PDB entry 2LTN | X-ray diffraction, 1.70 A resolution | chains C and D of the 4 polymer chains in the assembly

[Chain C]
Protein: Pea lectin, alpha chain
From: Pisum sativum
UniProt: P02867 (LEC_PEA); residues 1-181 here correspond to UniProt positions 31-211 (UniProt number = residue number + 30)
Amino-acid sequence (181 residues; row label = number of the first residue in the row):
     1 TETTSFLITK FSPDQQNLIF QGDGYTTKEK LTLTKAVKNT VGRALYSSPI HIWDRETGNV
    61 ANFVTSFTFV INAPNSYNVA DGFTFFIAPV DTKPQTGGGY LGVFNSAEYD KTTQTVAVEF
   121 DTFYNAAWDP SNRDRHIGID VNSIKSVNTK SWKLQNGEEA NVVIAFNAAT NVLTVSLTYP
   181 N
Ion coordination: Mn2+: Glu-119, Asp-121, Asp-129, His-136; Ca2+: Asp-121, Phe-123, Asn-125, Asp-129
Curated features (UniProtKB/Swiss-Prot):
  - binding site (Mn(2+)): Glu-119, Asp-121, Asp-129, His-136
  - binding site (Ca(2+)): Asp-121, Phe-123, Asn-125, Asp-129

[Chain D]
Protein: Pea lectin, beta chain
From: Pisum sativum
UniProt: P02867 (LEC_PEA); residues 1-52 here correspond to UniProt positions 218-269 (UniProt number = residue number + 217)
Amino-acid sequence (52 residues; numbered 1 to 52; the number before each row is that of its first residue):
     1 VTSYTLSDVV SLKDVVPEWV RIGFSATTGA EYAAHEVLSW SFHSELSGTS SS
Not modelled in the structure: 49-52

[Interface between chain C and chain D]
Pairs across the interface (217):
  Thr-1(C) with Leu-46(D)
  Glu-2(C) with Glu-45(D); Leu-46(D), hydrogen bond (backbone-backbone)
  Thr-3(C) with Ser-44(D); Glu-45(D)
  Thr-4(C) with His-43(D); Ser-44(D), hydrogen bond (backbone-backbone)
  Ser-5(C) with Phe-42(D); His-43(D), hydrogen bond
  Phe-6(C) with Trp-40(D), hydrophobic; Ser-41(D); Phe-42(D), hydrogen bond (backbone-backbone)
  Leu-7(C) with Trp-40(D); Ser-41(D)
  Ile-8(C) with Ser-39(D), hydrogen bond (backbone-side chain); Trp-40(D), hydrogen bond (backbone-backbone)
  Thr-9(C) with Leu-38(D); Ser-39(D)
  Phe-11(C) with Val-37(D); Leu-38(D); Ser-39(D)
  Ile-19(C) with Arg-21(D)
  Lys-30(C) with Glu-36(D); Val-37(D); Leu-38(D)
  Leu-31(C) with Glu-36(D); Val-37(D), hydrogen bond (backbone-backbone)
  Thr-32(C) with His-35(D); Glu-36(D)
  Leu-33(C) with Ala-26(D), hydrophobic; His-35(D), hydrogen bond (backbone-backbone); Val-37(D), hydrophobic
  Thr-34(C) with Ala-26(D); Thr-28(D); Ala-33(D), hydrogen bond (side chain-backbone); Ala-34(D); His-35(D), hydrogen bond
  Lys-35(C) with Ala-33(D); Ala-34(D)
  Ala-36(C) with Tyr-32(D); Ala-33(D); Ala-34(D)
  Val-37(C) with Thr-28(D), hydrogen bond (backbone-side chain); Tyr-32(D)
  Lys-38(C) with Thr-28(D); Gly-29(D); Ala-30(D); Tyr-32(D)
  Asn-39(C) with Thr-28(D), hydrogen bond (backbone-side chain); Gly-29(D), hydrogen bond (backbone-backbone); Ala-30(D)
  Thr-40(C) with Thr-27(D); Thr-28(D), hydrogen bond (backbone-side chain)
  Val-41(C) with Ala-26(D); Thr-27(D)
  Gly-42(C) with Ser-25(D); Ala-26(D), hydrogen bond (backbone-backbone)
  Arg-43(C) with Phe-24(D); Ser-25(D)
  Ala-44(C) with Gly-23(D); Phe-24(D), hydrogen bond (backbone-backbone)
  Leu-45(C) with Arg-21(D); Ile-22(D)
  Tyr-46(C) with Arg-21(D); Ile-22(D), hydrogen bond (backbone-backbone); Trp-40(D)
  Ser-47(C) with Arg-21(D), hydrogen bond (backbone-side chain)
  Pro-49(C) with Trp-19(D), hydrophobic; Val-20(D)
  Ile-50(C) with Glu-18(D); Trp-19(D); Val-20(D), hydrogen bond (backbone-backbone); Ser-44(D)
  His-51(C) with Glu-18(D); Trp-19(D); Leu-46(D)
  Ile-52(C) with Val-16(D), hydrophobic; Pro-17(D); Glu-18(D), hydrogen bond (backbone-backbone); Val-20(D), hydrophobic
  Trp-53(C) with Lys-13(D); Val-16(D), hydrogen bond (side chain-backbone); Pro-17(D), hydrogen bond (side chain-backbone); Glu-18(D), hydrogen bond (backbone-backbone)
  Asp-54(C) with Glu-18(D)
  Arg-55(C) with Glu-18(D), salt bridge
  Gly-58(C) with Lys-13(D), hydrogen bond (backbone-side chain)
  Asn-59(C) with Leu-46(D); Ser-47(D); Gly-48(D)
  Val-60(C) with Leu-46(D)
  Ala-61(C) with Glu-45(D); Leu-46(D)
  Asn-62(C) with Ser-44(D); Glu-45(D), hydrogen bond (backbone-backbone)
  Phe-63(C) with Leu-12(D), hydrophobic; Phe-42(D), hydrophobic; His-43(D); Ser-44(D)
  Val-64(C) with Phe-42(D); His-43(D), hydrogen bond (backbone-backbone)
  Thr-65(C) with Trp-40(D), hydrogen bond; Ser-41(D), hydrogen bond (side chain-backbone); Phe-42(D)
  Ser-66(C) with Trp-40(D); Ser-41(D), hydrogen bond (backbone-backbone)
  Phe-67(C) with Phe-24(D), hydrophobic; Ser-39(D)
  Thr-68(C) with Val-37(D); Leu-38(D), hydrogen bond (backbone-backbone); Ser-39(D), hydrogen bond (backbone-backbone)
  Phe-69(C) with Glu-36(D)
  Val-70(C) with Ala-34(D); His-35(D); Glu-36(D), hydrogen bond (backbone-backbone)
  Ile-71(C) with Ala-33(D), hydrophobic; Ala-34(D); His-35(D)
  Asn-72(C) with Ala-33(D); Ala-34(D), hydrogen bond (backbone-backbone); Glu-36(D)
  Ala-73(C) with Tyr-32(D); Ala-33(D), hydrophobic
  Pro-74(C) with Tyr-32(D), hydrophobic
  Asn-78(C) with Glu-31(D), hydrogen bond; Tyr-32(D)
  Val-79(C) with Glu-31(D); Ala-33(D), hydrophobic
  Ala-80(C) with Thr-27(D); Thr-28(D); Glu-31(D); Tyr-32(D); His-35(D)
  Asp-81(C) with Thr-27(D), hydrogen bond (backbone-backbone); Thr-28(D); Gly-29(D)
  Gly-82(C) with Ala-26(D); Thr-27(D), hydrogen bond (backbone-backbone); His-35(D)
  Phe-83(C) with Phe-24(D), hydrophobic; Ser-25(D); His-35(D); Val-37(D), hydrophobic
  Thr-84(C) with Phe-24(D); Ser-25(D), hydrogen bond (backbone-backbone)
  Phe-85(C) with Gly-23(D); Phe-24(D), hydrophobic
  Phe-86(C) with Ile-22(D); Gly-23(D), hydrogen bond (backbone-backbone); Phe-24(D); Ser-25(D)
  Ile-87(C) with Val-20(D), hydrophobic; Arg-21(D); Ile-22(D), hydrophobic
  Ala-88(C) with Val-20(D); Arg-21(D), hydrogen bond (backbone-backbone)
  Pro-89(C) with Pro-17(D), hydrophobic
  Val-90(C) with Trp-19(D); Val-20(D); Arg-21(D), hydrogen bond (backbone-side chain)
  Gly-97(C) with Thr-27(D)
  Gly-98(C) with Thr-27(D), hydrogen bond (backbone-side chain)
  Leu-101(C) with Ser-25(D), hydrogen bond (backbone-side chain); Thr-27(D)
  Gly-102(C) with Ser-25(D); Thr-27(D)
  Val-103(C) with Ser-25(D)
  Tyr-109(C) with Val-15(D)
  Gln-114(C) with Val-15(D); Val-16(D); Pro-17(D)
  Val-116(C) with Leu-12(D), hydrophobic; Val-15(D), hydrophobic; Val-16(D), hydrophobic
  Ile-137(C) with Tyr-4(D), hydrophobic; Leu-6(D)
  Ile-139(C) with Leu-6(D), hydrophobic; Ser-7(D); Asp-8(D); Val-10(D), hydrophobic
  Val-141(C) with Val-10(D), hydrophobic; Val-15(D), hydrophobic
  Val-147(C) with Asp-8(D)
  Asn-148(C) with Leu-6(D); Ser-7(D), hydrogen bond (side chain-backbone); Asp-8(D), hydrogen bond
  Lys-150(C) with Thr-5(D), hydrogen bond (side chain-backbone)
  Ser-151(C) with Tyr-4(D)
  Trp-152(C) with Tyr-4(D), hydrophobic
  Lys-153(C) with Tyr-4(D), hydrogen bond
  Gln-155(C) with Thr-2(D)
  Glu-159(C) with Leu-38(D)
  Phe-166(C) with Val-10(D); Leu-12(D), hydrophobic
  Asn-171(C) with Asp-8(D); Val-9(D); Val-10(D), hydrogen bond (backbone-backbone)
  Val-172(C) with Asp-8(D)
  Leu-173(C) with Ser-7(D); Asp-8(D), hydrogen bond (backbone-backbone)
  Thr-174(C) with Leu-6(D); Ser-7(D)
  Val-175(C) with Tyr-4(D); Thr-5(D), hydrogen bond (backbone-side chain); Leu-6(D), hydrogen bond (backbone-backbone)
  Ser-176(C) with Tyr-4(D)
  Leu-177(C) with Thr-2(D); Ser-3(D); Tyr-4(D), hydrogen bond (backbone-backbone)
  Thr-178(C) with Val-1(D); Thr-2(D); Ser-3(D)
  Tyr-179(C) with Val-1(D); Thr-2(D), hydrogen bond (backbone-backbone)
  Pro-180(C) with Val-1(D), hydrogen bond (backbone-backbone)
  Asn-181(C) with Val-1(D), hydrogen bond (side chain-backbone); Thr-2(D), hydrogen bond
Also at the interface, not in a pair above, chain C (105 interface residues in all): Lys-10, Leu-18, Glu-29, Ser-48, Gly-138, Asn-142, Thr-149, Thr-170
Also at the interface, not in a pair above, chain D (47 interface residues in all): Ser-11

[In short]
105 residues of chain C and 47 residues of chain D are in contact, with 55 hydrogen bonds and 1 salt bridge.
Polar pairs include Arg-55(C)/Glu-18(D), Ser-5(C)/His-43(D) and Ile-8(C)/Ser-39(D). Curated annotation
(UniProt) lists 4 Mn2+-binding residues and 4 Ca2+-binding residues on chain C.
Chain C is Pea lectin, alpha chain and chain D is Pea lectin, beta chain, both from Pisum sativum; the
structure, Design, expression, and crystallization of recombinant lectin from the garden pea (pisum sativum),
was determined by X-ray diffraction.
